5M7L - chains A and C of the 4 polymer chains in the assembly; structure by X-ray diffraction, 3.60 A resolution.

Chain A:
Molecule: Photosynthetic reaction center cytochrome c subunit
Source organism: Blastochloris viridis
UniProt: P07173 (CYCR_BLAVI); residues -19 to 336 here correspond to UniProt positions 1-356 (UniProt number = residue number + 20)
Amino-acid sequence (356 residues; numbered -19 to 336; the number before each row is that of its first residue; numbers below 1 keep their minus sign (Met-19 is residue -19)):
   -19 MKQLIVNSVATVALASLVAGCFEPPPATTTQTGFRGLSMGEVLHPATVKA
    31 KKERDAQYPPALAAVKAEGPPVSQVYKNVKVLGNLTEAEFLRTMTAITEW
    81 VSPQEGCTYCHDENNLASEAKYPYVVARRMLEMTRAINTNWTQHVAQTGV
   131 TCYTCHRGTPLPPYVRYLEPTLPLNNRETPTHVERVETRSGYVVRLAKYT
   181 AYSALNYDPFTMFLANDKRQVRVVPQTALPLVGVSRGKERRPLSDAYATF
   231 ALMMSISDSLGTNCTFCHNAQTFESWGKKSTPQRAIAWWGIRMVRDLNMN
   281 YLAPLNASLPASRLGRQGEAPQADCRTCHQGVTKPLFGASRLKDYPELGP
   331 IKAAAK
Disordered / not traced: -19 to 0, 333-336
Ion coordination: heme c Fe (4 sites), coordinated by His91, His124, His136, His248, His309
Residues lining bound ligands:
  - heme c (HEC), molecule 1: Tyr56, Lys57, Asn58, Val59, Lys60, Val61, Leu62, Phe70, Leu71, Met74, Thr75, Ile77, Thr78, Val81, Ser82, Cys87, Cys90, His91, Leu96, Ala97, Tyr104, Ala107, Arg108, Leu111
  - heme c (HEC), molecule 2: Ile77, Val81, Tyr89, Cys90, Tyr102, Pro103, Val106, Ala107, Met110, Leu111, Met113, Thr114, Ile117, Thr131, Cys132, Cys135, His136, Pro140, Leu141, Pro142, Val145, Leu277, Leu282, Leu289, Arg293, Pro301
  - heme c (HEC), molecule 3: Ile117, His124, Val125, Thr128, Gly129, Val130, Leu194, Ile236, Leu240, Phe246, Gln263, Ile266, Ala267, Gly270, Ile271, Met273, Val274, Leu277, Asp304, Cys305, Cys308, His309, Thr313, Lys314, Pro315
  - heme c (HEC), molecule 4: Gln200, Val201, Arg202, Val203, Val204, Thr229, Phe230, Met233, Met234, Ile236, Ser237, Leu240, Thr242, Asn243, Cys244, Cys247, His248, Phe253, Glu254, Trp256, Arg264, Ala267, Trp268, Ile271, Arg272
UniProt features mapped onto this chain:
  - binding site (heme): Met74, Cys87, Cys90, His91, Met110, His124, Cys132, Cys135, His136, Met233, Cys244, Cys247, His248, Cys305, Cys308, His309
  - site: Cys1 (Not N-palmitoylated)
  - lipidation: Cys1 (S-diacylglycerol cysteine)

Chain C:
Molecule: Reaction center protein M chain
Source organism: Blastochloris viridis
UniProt: P06010 (RCEM_BLAVI); residues 0-323 here correspond to UniProt positions 1-324 (UniProt number = residue number + 1)
Amino-acid sequence (324 residues; row label = number of the first residue in the row; numbering starts at 0):
     0 MADYQTIYTQIQARGPHITVSGEWGDNDRVGKPFYSYWLGKIGDAQIGPI
    50 YLGASGIAAFAFGSTAILIILFNMAAEVHFDPLQFFRQFFWLGLYPPKAQ
   100 YGMGIPPLHDGGWWLMAGLFMTLSLGSWWIRVYSRARALGLGTHIAWNFA
   150 AAIFFVLCIGCIHPTLVGSWSEGVPFGIWPHIDWLTAFSIRYGNFYYCPW
   200 HGFSIGFAYGCGLLFAAHGATILAVARFGGDREIEQITDRGTAVERAALF
   250 WRWTIGFNATIESVHRWGWFFSLMVMVSASVGILLTGTFVDNWYLWCVKH
   300 GAAPDYPAYLPATPDPASLPGAPK
Disordered / not traced: 0
Ion coordination: Fe2+: His217, Glu232, His264 (shared with 2 residues of chain B)
Residues lining bound ligands:
  - bacteriochlorophyll a (BCL), molecule 1: Gly62, Ala65, Ile66, Ile69, Met120, Ser123, Leu124, Phe148, Ala151, Ile152, Phe154, Val155, Ile158, Trp183, Leu184, Thr185, Phe187, Ser188, Phe194, Tyr195, Cys197, His200, Ser203, Ile204, Ala207, Tyr208, Val274, Met275, Ala278, Gly281, Ile282
  - bacteriochlorophyll a (BCL), molecule 2: Met120, Phe154, Val155, Ile158, Val173, Ile177, Trp178, His180, Ile181, Trp183, Leu184
  - bacteriochlorophyll a (BCL), molecule 3: Leu184, Tyr195, Tyr208
  - bacteriochlorophyll a (BCL), molecule 4: Tyr195, Gly201, Ile204, Gly205, Tyr208, Gly209, Leu212, Phe270
  - bacteriopheophytin b (BPB), molecule 1: Ala58, Phe59, Gly62, Ser63, Ile66, Leu67, Leu70, Ser123, Leu124, Trp127, Val131, Ile144, Asn147, Phe148, Ala151, Ser271, Val274, Met275
  - bacteriopheophytin b (BPB), molecule 2: Tyr208, Gly211, Leu212, Ala215, Ala216, Trp250, Thr253, Ile254
  - diacyl glycerol (DGA): Phe88, Phe89, Ile177
  - MPG ([(Z)-octadec-9-enyl] (2R)-2,3-bis(oxidanyl)propanoate), molecule 1: Ala1, Asp2, Thr5, Ile6, Leu222, Arg226
  - MPG, molecule 2: Gly30, Lys31, Ile46, Gly47, Ile49
  - menaquinone-7 (MQ7): Leu212, Leu213, Ala216, His217, Thr220, Val243, Ala246, Ala247, Trp250, Ile254, Phe256, Asn257, Ala258, Thr259, Ile260, Val263, Trp266, Phe270
  - 15-cis-1,2-dihydroneurosporene (NS5): Ile66, Leu70, Met73, Phe88, Trp113, Leu114, Gly117, Leu118, Met120, Thr121, Val155, Ile158, Gly159, Cys160, Trp169, Val173, Pro174, Phe175, Gly176, Ile177, His180
  - octaprenyl pyrophosphate (OTP; (2E,6E,10E,14E,18E,22E,26E)-3,7,11,15,19,23,27,31-octamethyldotriaconta-2,6,10,14,18,22,26,30-octaenyl trihydrogen diphosphate): Tyr195, Pro198, Gly201, Phe202, Gly205, Phe206, Phe256, Trp266, Phe270, Trp295, Cys296, His299, Ala301
UniProt features mapped onto this chain:
  - binding site ((7R,8Z)-bacteriochlorophyll b): His180, His200
  - binding site (Fe cation): His217, Glu232, His264
  - binding site (a ubiquinone): Trp250

How chain A and chain C interact:
Contacting residue pairs (118):
  Gln11(A) with Tyr308(C)
  Thr12(A) with Tyr308(C); Leu309(C)
  Gly13(A) with Tyr308(C)
  Phe14(A) with Pro306(C); Tyr308(C)
  Leu17(A) with Tyr305(C), hydrophobic
  Val163(A) with Gln83(C); Arg86(C)
  Arg169(A) with His78(C), hydrogen bond
  Ser170(A) with Val77(C); Asp80(C); Gln83(C); Gln87(C), hydrogen bond (backbone-side chain)
  Gly171(A) with Gln87(C)
  Val173(A) with Glu76(C); Gln87(C); Trp90(C), hydrophobic; Leu91(C), hydrophobic
  Val174(A) with Arg86(C); Gln87(C)
  Tyr182(A) with Trp90(C), hydrogen bond (backbone-side chain)
  Ser183(A) with Trp90(C)
  Ala184(A) with Trp90(C); Tyr94(C), hydrogen bond (backbone-side chain); Trp178(C), hydrophobic; Asp182(C)
  Leu185(A) with Asp182(C), hydrogen bond (backbone-side chain)
  Asn186(A) with Glu76(C); Tyr94(C); Lys97(C), hydrogen bond
  Tyr187(A) with Lys97(C)
  Arg202(A) with Asp314(C), salt bridge
  Val203(A) with Arg190(C)
  Val204(A) with Ile189(C); Asn291(C)
  Pro205(A) with Arg190(C); Asp290(C); Asn291(C), hydrogen bond (backbone-side chain); Leu294(C)
  Gln206(A) with Leu294(C)
  Thr207(A) with Asn291(C); Leu294(C)
  Ala208(A) with Val289(C); Asp290(C), hydrogen bond (backbone-backbone); Asn291(C), hydrogen bond (backbone-backbone); Leu294(C); Trp295(C), hydrophobic
  Leu209(A) with Phe288(C); Asp290(C)
  Pro210(A) with Gly286(C); Thr287(C); Phe288(C); Val289(C); Asp290(C)
  Ser215(A) with Val166(C)
  Arg216(A) with Leu165(C), hydrogen bond (side chain-backbone); Val166(C); Gly286(C); Thr287(C), hydrogen bond (side chain-backbone)
  Gly217(A) with Gln99(C); Val166(C), hydrogen bond (backbone-backbone); Gly167(C)
  Lys218(A) with Gln99(C); Gly101(C)
  Arg220(A) with Gln99(C), hydrogen bond (backbone-side chain); Val166(C); Glu171(C), salt bridge; Arg190(C); Tyr191(C), hydrogen bond
  Arg221(A) with Gln99(C)
  Pro222(A) with Lys97(C); Gln99(C); Ser170(C)
  Leu223(A) with Ser170(C), hydrogen bond (backbone-side chain); Glu171(C); Trp183(C); Ala186(C); Phe187(C), hydrophobic; Arg190(C)
  Ser224(A) with Lys97(C), hydrogen bond (side chain-backbone)
  Ala226(A) with Ala186(C)
  Tyr227(A) with Pro174(C); Trp183(C); Ala186(C), hydrophobic
  Phe230(A) with Thr185(C)
  Ala250(A) with Asn193(C)
  Gln251(A) with Asn193(C), hydrogen bond (backbone-side chain); Tyr196(C), hydrogen bond; Tyr293(C); Pro303(C), hydrogen bond (side chain-backbone)
  Thr252(A) with Tyr293(C)
  Glu254(A) with Asn291(C), hydrogen bond; Tyr293(C)
  Ser255(A) with Tyr293(C)
  Trp256(A) with Thr312(C); Asp314(C), hydrogen bond; Pro315(C)
  Gly257(A) with Thr312(C), hydrogen bond (backbone-backbone)
  Lys258(A) with Asp304(C), salt bridge; Tyr305(C), hydrogen bond (side chain-backbone); Ala307(C)
  Lys259(A) with Tyr293(C); Pro303(C); Asp304(C), salt bridge
  Ser260(A) with Thr312(C), hydrogen bond (backbone-side chain)
  Thr261(A) with Thr312(C), hydrogen bond (backbone-side chain)
  Pro262(A) with Leu309(C); Pro310(C); Thr312(C)
  Ala265(A) with Thr312(C)
  Trp268(A) with Pro315(C), hydrophobic; Ala316(C), hydrophobic; Pro322(C)
  Trp269(A) with Pro315(C); Pro322(C)
  Arg272(A) with Pro322(C); Lys323(C), hydrogen bond (side chain-backbone)
Other interface residues (no listed pair), chain A (58 interface residues in all): Ala177, Leu211, Asn249, Gln263
Other interface residues (no listed pair), chain C (63 interface residues in all): Ala98, Tyr100, Gly172, Pro179, Gly192, Lys298, Ala311, Pro313, Leu318, Ala321

In short:
58 residues of chain A and 63 residues of chain C are in contact, with 26 hydrogen bonds and 4 salt bridges.
Polar pairs include Arg202(A)-Asp314(C), Arg220(A)-Glu171(C) and Lys258(A)-Asp304(C). Bound to chain A: 4
copies of heme c.
Here chain A is Photosynthetic reaction center cytochrome c subunit and chain C is Reaction center protein M
chain, both from Blastochloris viridis. Entry 5M7L (Blastochloris viridis photosynthetic reaction center
synchrotron structure) was determined by X-ray diffraction (same publication as 5M7J and 5M7K).
